PDB entry 4GBX | X-ray diffraction, 3.00 A resolution | chains C and D

Chain C:
Name: HLA class II histocompatibility antigen, DM alpha chain
Source organism: Homo sapiens
UniProt: P28067 (DMA_HUMAN); residues 1-199 here correspond to UniProt positions 27-225 (UniProt number = residue number + 26)
Sequence (203 residues; row label = number of the first residue in the row):
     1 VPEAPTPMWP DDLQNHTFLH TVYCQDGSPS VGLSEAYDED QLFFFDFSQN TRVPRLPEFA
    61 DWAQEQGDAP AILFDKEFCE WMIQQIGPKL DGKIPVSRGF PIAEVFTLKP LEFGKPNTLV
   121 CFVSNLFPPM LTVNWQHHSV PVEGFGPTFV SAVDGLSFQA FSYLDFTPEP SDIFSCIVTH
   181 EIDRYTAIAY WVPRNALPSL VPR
Disordered / not traced: 1-11, 201-203
Sequence notes: variant Gln136 (His162 in P28067), His137 (Asp163 in P28067); engineered mutation Asp165 (Asn191 in P28067); expression tag (200-203)
Disulfides: Cys24-Cys79, Cys121-Cys176
Glycans and other covalent adducts: N-acetylglucosamine (NAG) linked to Asn15
Curated features (UniProtKB/Swiss-Prot):
  - region: Val192 to Ser199 (Connecting peptide)
  - glycosylation: Asn15 (N-linked (GlcNAc...) asparagine)
Reported in the primary citation:
  - mutagenesis - N125A: decreased catalytic activity with HLA class II histocompatibility antigen, DR alpha chain

Chain D:
Name: HLA class II histocompatibility antigen, DM beta chain
Source organism: Homo sapiens
UniProt: P28068 (DMB_HUMAN); residues 1-193 here correspond to UniProt positions 19-211 (UniProt number = residue number + 18)
Sequence (199 residues; each row starts with the number of its first residue):
     1 GGFVAHVEST CLLDDAGTPK DFTYCISFNK DLLTCWDPEE NKMAPSEFGV LNSLANVLSQ
    61 HLNQKDTLMQ RLRNGLQNCA THTQPFWGSL TDRTRPPSVQ VAKTTPFNTR EPVMLACYVW
   121 GFYPAEVTIT WRKNGKLVMP HSSAHKTAQP NGDWTYQTLS HLALTPSYGD TYTCVVEHIG
   181 APEPILRDWT PGLGCLVPR
Disordered / not traced: 1-2, 194-199
Sequence notes: engineered mutation Ser46 (Cys64 in P28068), Asp92 (Asn110 in P28068); expression tag (194-199)
Disulfides: Cys11-Cys79, Cys25-Cys35, Cys117-Cys174
Residues lining bound ligands: N-acetylglucosamine (NAG; 2-acetamido-2-deoxy-beta-D-glucopyranose): Leu12, Lys20, Asp21
Curated features (UniProtKB/Swiss-Prot):
  - region: Thr190 to Leu193 (Connecting peptide)
Reported in the primary citation:
  - conformationally variable residues: Glu47
  - mutagenesis - D31N/E47Q (9-fold): increased catalytic activity on neutral pH (citing earlier work)

Interface between chain C and chain D:
Pairs across the interface (103; chain C residue first):
  Leu13(C) with Asp14(D)
  Gln14(C) with Asp14(D); Asp15(D), hydrogen bond (backbone-backbone)
  Asn15(C) with Leu12(D); Asp14(D)
  His16(C) with Cys11(D); Leu12(D); Leu13(D), hydrogen bond (backbone-backbone)
  Thr17(C) with Cys11(D)
  Phe18(C) with Ser9(D); Thr10(D); Cys11(D), hydrogen bond (backbone-backbone)
  Leu19(C) with Ser9(D); Thr10(D)
  His20(C) with Val7(D); Glu8(D); Ser9(D), hydrogen bond (backbone-backbone)
  Thr21(C) with Glu8(D)
  Val22(C) with Ala5(D); His6(D); Val7(D), hydrogen bond (backbone-backbone)
  Tyr23(C) with Ala5(D)
  Cys24(C) with Val4(D); Ala5(D), hydrogen bond (backbone-backbone)
  Gln25(C) with Phe3(D)
  Asp26(C) with Phe3(D), hydrogen bond (side chain-backbone)
  Glu35(C) with His82(D), salt bridge
  Tyr37(C) with Leu90(D); Tyr123(D); Trp154(D), hydrophobic
  Asp38(C) with Tyr156(D)
  Asp40(C) with Tyr123(D); Trp154(D); Tyr156(D), hydrogen bond
  Gln41(C) with Trp154(D), hydrogen bond (backbone-side chain)
  Leu42(C) with Phe86(D), hydrophobic; Leu90(D), hydrophobic; Trp154(D)
  Arg52(C) with His82(D), hydrogen bond
  Arg55(C) with Gly152(D), hydrogen bond (side chain-backbone); Asp153(D)
  Leu56(C) with Trp154(D)
  Pro57(C) with Arg93(D)
  Glu58(C) with Arg93(D)
  Trp62(C) with Phe86(D)
  Ala71(C) with Arg71(D)
  Phe74(C) with Lys65(D); Leu68(D), hydrophobic
  Asp75(C) with Val7(D); Tyr24(D), hydrogen bond; Arg71(D), salt bridge
  Phe78(C) with Ile26(D), hydrophobic; Leu58(D), hydrophobic
  Cys79(C) with Ala5(D), hydrogen bond (side chain-backbone); Val7(D), hydrophobic
  Trp81(C) with His61(D)
  Met82(C) with Ala5(D), hydrophobic; Phe28(D)
  Ile83(C) with Phe3(D); Phe28(D), hydrophobic
  Ile86(C) with Phe28(D), hydrophobic; Leu54(D), hydrophobic
  Gly87(C) with Phe3(D)
  Asp91(C) with Phe3(D)
  Ile94(C) with Phe3(D), hydrophobic; Asn29(D)
  Pro95(C) with Asn29(D), hydrogen bond (backbone-side chain)
  Val96(C) with Phe3(D), hydrophobic; Asn29(D)
  Ser97(C) with Asn29(D), hydrogen bond (backbone-side chain); Lys30(D)
  Glu104(C) with Gln149(D)
  Phe106(C) with Gln149(D); Asn151(D); Gln157(D)
  Thr107(C) with Gln157(D)
  Leu108(C) with Asn151(D); Gln157(D)
  Pro110(C) with Trp120(D)
  Phe122(C) with Gln149(D)
  Phe127(C) with Val4(D), hydrophobic; His6(D); Lys30(D)
  Pro128(C) with Val4(D), hydrophobic
  Gly155(C) with Lys30(D), hydrogen bond (backbone-side chain)
  Leu156(C) with His6(D); Glu8(D); Ser27(D); Lys30(D)
  Phe158(C) with His6(D)
  Phe161(C) with Pro150(D); Asn151(D); Gly152(D)
  Tyr163(C) with Asn151(D), hydrogen bond (side chain-backbone); Gly152(D); Asp153(D)
  Arg194(C) with Thr105(D)
  Asn195(C) with Thr104(D), hydrogen bond; Thr105(D), hydrogen bond (side chain-backbone); Tyr118(D)
  Leu197(C) with Gln100(D); Ala102(D), hydrophobic
  Pro198(C) with Ala102(D)
Interface residues without a listed pair, chain C (66 interface residues in all): Glu39, Leu90, Lys109, Glu112, Val120, Pro129, Asp154, Ser157
Interface residues without a listed pair, chain D (52 interface residues in all): Ala16, Asp31, Leu51, Leu62, Trp87, Thr91, Lys103, Thr155

In short:
66 residues of chain C face 52 of chain D across their interface, with 19 hydrogen bonds and 2 salt bridges.
Polar contacts include Glu35(C)-His82(D), Asp75(C)-Arg71(D) and Asp26(C)-Phe3(D). Chain D binds
N-acetylglucosamine. The paper reports that N125A of chain C reduces catalytic activity with HLA class II
histocompatibility antigen, DR alpha chain; conformational variability at Glu47(D).
Chain C is HLA class II histocompatibility antigen, DM alpha chain and chain D is HLA class II
histocompatibility antigen, DM beta chain, both from Homo sapiens; the structure, Crystal structure of an
immune complex at pH 6.5, was determined by X-ray diffraction together with 4FQX from the same study.
